8YON - chains A and B of the 6 polymer chains in the assembly; structure by electron microscopy, 6.73 A resolution (low resolution: residue-level contacts below are approximate; hydrogen-bond / salt-bridge calls are withheld).

# Chain A (and B)
Protein: DNA topoisomerase medium subunit
Source organism: Escherichia phage T4
Notes: EC 5.6.2.2; chain B of this document is another copy of the same molecule, construct and numbering; everything in this record applies to it too
UniProtKB: P07065 (TOP5_BPT4); numbering as in UniProt (aligned over 1-442)
Chain sequence (452 residues; each row starts with the number of its first residue):
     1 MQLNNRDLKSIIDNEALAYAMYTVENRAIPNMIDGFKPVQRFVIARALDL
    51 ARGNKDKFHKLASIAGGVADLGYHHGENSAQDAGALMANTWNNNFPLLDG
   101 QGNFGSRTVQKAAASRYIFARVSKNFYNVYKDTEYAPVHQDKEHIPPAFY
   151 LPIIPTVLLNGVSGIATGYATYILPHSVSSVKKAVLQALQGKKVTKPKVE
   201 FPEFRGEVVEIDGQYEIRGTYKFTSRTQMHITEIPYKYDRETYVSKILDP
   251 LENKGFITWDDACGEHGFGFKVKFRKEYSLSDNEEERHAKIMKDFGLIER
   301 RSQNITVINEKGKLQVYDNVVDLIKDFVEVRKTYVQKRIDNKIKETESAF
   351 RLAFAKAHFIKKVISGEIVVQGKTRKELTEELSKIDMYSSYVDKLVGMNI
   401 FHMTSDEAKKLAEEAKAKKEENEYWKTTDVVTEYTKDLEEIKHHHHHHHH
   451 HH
Unresolved in the structure: 442-452
Sequence notes: expression tag (443-452)
UniProt features mapped onto this chain:
  - active site: Tyr117 (O-(5'-phospho-DNA)-tyrosine intermediate)

# How chain A and chain B interact
Residue-residue contacts - 41 pairs, chain A then chain B:
  Ala62(A) with Gly66(B)
  Ser63(A) with Gly66(B)
  Gly66(A) with Ala62(B); Ser63(B)
  Glu77(A) with Arg116(B)
  Asn78(A) with Arg116(B)
  Arg116(A) with Glu77(B); Asn78(B)
  Val370(A) with Met403(B)
  Gln371(A) with Ile364(B); Met403(B)
  Gly372(A) with Ile364(B); Met403(B); Thr404(B); Ser405(B)
  Lys373(A) with Thr404(B); Ser405(B)
  Arg375(A) with Phe401(B); Thr404(B)
  Leu395(A) with Ile400(B)
  Val396(A) with Ile400(B); Phe401(B)
  Gly397(A) with Asn399(B)
  Met398(A) with Asn399(B); Ile400(B)
  Asn399(A) with Gly397(B); Asn399(B); Ile400(B)
  Ile400(A) with Leu395(B); Val396(B); Met398(B); Asn399(B); Ile400(B)
  Phe401(A) with Arg375(B); Val396(B)
  Met403(A) with Val370(B); Gln371(B)
  Thr404(A) with Lys373(B); Thr374(B)
  Asp406(A) with Thr374(B)
  Glu407(A) with Arg375(B)
Also at the interface, not in a pair above, chain A (26 interface residues in all): Lys60, Gly67, Ser115, Ile364
Also at the interface, not in a pair above, chain B (24 interface residues in all): Lys60, Ala65

# Summary
The interface between chain A and chain B involves 26 residues on one side and 24 on the other. UniProt lists
active-site residue Tyr117(A) on chain A.
Chain A and chain B are both DNA topoisomerase medium subunit (Escherichia phage T4); the structure, structure
of phage T6 full-length topoisomerase II bound with DNA, was determined by electron microscopy, deposited
together with 8YLU, 8YO3, 8YO4, 8YO5, 8YO7 and 8YOD.
